Entry 3L70 (X-ray diffraction, 2.75 A resolution); this record covers chains A and G of the 20 polymer chains in the assembly.

Chain A:
Name: Mitochondrial ubiquinol-cytochrome-c reductase complex core protein i
Organism: Gallus gallus
Notes: EC 1.10.2.2
UniProt: D0VX31 (D0VX31_CHICK); residue numbers follow UniProt; this construct covers 1-446
Chain sequence (446 residues; numbered 1 to 446; the number before each row is that of its first residue):
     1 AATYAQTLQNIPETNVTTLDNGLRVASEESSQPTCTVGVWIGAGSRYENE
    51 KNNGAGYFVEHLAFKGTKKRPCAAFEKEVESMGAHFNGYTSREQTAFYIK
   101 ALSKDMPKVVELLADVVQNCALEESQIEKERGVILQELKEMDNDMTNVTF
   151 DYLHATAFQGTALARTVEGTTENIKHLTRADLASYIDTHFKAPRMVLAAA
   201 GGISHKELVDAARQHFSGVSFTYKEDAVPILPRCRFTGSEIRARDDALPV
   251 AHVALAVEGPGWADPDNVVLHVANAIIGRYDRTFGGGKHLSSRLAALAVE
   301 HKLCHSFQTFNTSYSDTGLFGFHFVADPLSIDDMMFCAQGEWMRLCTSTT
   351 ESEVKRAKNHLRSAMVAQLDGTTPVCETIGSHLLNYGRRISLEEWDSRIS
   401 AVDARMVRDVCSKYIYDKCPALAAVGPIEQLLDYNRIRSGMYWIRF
Unresolved in the structure: 445-446

Chain G:
Name: Mitochondrial ubiquinol-cytochrome c reductase ubiquinone-binding protein qp-c
Organism: Gallus gallus
Notes: EC 1.10.2.2
UniProt: D0VX32 (D0VX32_CHICK); residues 1-81 here = UniProt positions 1-81
Chain sequence (81 residues; numbered 1 to 81; the number before each row is that of its first residue):
     1 GIHFGNLARVRHIITYSLSPFEQRAIPNIFSDALPNVWRRFSSQVFKVAP
    51 PFLGAYLLYSWGTQEFERLKRKNPADYENDQ
Unresolved in the structure: 1

Interface between chain A and chain G:
Residue-residue contacts (43; chain A residue first):
  Gln-159(A) with Leu-18(G)
  Thr-237(A) with Leu-18(G); Glu-22(G)
  Gly-238(A) with Leu-18(G); Ser-19(G), hydrogen bond (backbone-backbone); Glu-22(G)
  Ser-239(A) with Ser-17(G); Leu-18(G)
  Glu-240(A) with Thr-15(G); Tyr-16(G); Ser-17(G), hydrogen bond (backbone-backbone)
  Ile-241(A) with Thr-15(G); Tyr-16(G), hydrophobic
  Arg-242(A) with Ile-13(G); Ile-14(G); Thr-15(G), hydrogen bond (backbone-backbone)
  Ala-243(A) with Ile-13(G)
  Arg-244(A) with Ala-8(G), hydrogen bond (side chain-backbone); Val-10(G); Arg-11(G); His-12(G), hydrogen bond (backbone-backbone); Ile-13(G), hydrogen bond (backbone-backbone)
  Asp-245(A) with Val-10(G); Arg-11(G), salt bridge
  Asp-246(A) with Ala-8(G); Arg-9(G); Val-10(G), hydrogen bond (side chain-backbone)
  Ala-247(A) with Arg-9(G); Arg-11(G)
  Leu-329(A) with Gly-5(G); Asn-6(G)
  Cys-419(A) with Ser-19(G), hydrogen bond; Phe-21(G), hydrophobic
  Glu-429(A) with Phe-4(G); Gly-5(G), hydrogen bond (side chain-backbone); Asn-6(G), hydrogen bond (side chain-backbone); Leu-7(G), hydrogen bond (side chain-backbone); Ala-8(G), hydrogen bond (side chain-backbone)
  Gln-430(A) with Phe-4(G)
  Leu-432(A) with Phe-4(G), hydrophobic
  Tyr-434(A) with Ser-19(G)
  Asn-435(A) with Pro-20(G)
  Arg-438(A) with Phe-21(G)
Also at the interface, not in a pair above, chain A (22 interface residues in all): Tyr-152, Phe-236

Overview:
22 residues of chain A face 19 of chain G across their interface; the contacts include 12 hydrogen bonds and 1
salt bridge. Polar pairs include Asp-245(A)/Arg-11(G), Arg-244(A)/Ala-8(G) and Asp-246(A)/Val-10(G).
Chain A is Mitochondrial ubiquinol-cytochrome-c reductase complex core protein i and chain G is Mitochondrial
ubiquinol-cytochrome c reductase ubiquinone-binding protein qp-c, both from Gallus gallus; the structure,
Cytochrome BC1 complex from chicken with trifloxystrobin bound, was determined by X-ray diffraction.
